5V93 - chains A and S of the 52 polymer chains in the assembly; structure by electron microscopy, 4.00 A resolution.

# Chain A
Molecule: 23S rRNA
From: Mycobacterium tuberculosis
Sequence (3138 nucleotides; numbered 1 to 3138; the number before each row is that of its first residue):
     1 UUGUAAGUGU CUAAGGGCGC AUGGUGGAUG CCUUGGCAUC GAGAGCCGAU GAAGGACGUG
    61 GGAGGCUGCG AUAUGCCUCG GGGAGCUGUC AACCGAGCGU GGAUCCGAGG AUUUCCGAAU
   121 GGGGAAACCC AGCACGAGUG AUGUCGUGCU ACCCGCAUCU GAAUAUAUAG GGUGCGGGAG
   181 GGAACGCGGG GAAGUGAAAC AUCUCAGUAC CCGUAGGAGG AGAAAACAAU UGUGAUUCCG
   241 CAAGUAGUGG CGAGCGAACG CGGAACAGGC UAAACCGCAC GCAUGGGUAA CCGGGUAGGG
   301 GUUGUGUGUG CGGGGUUGUG GGAGGAUAUG UCUCAGCGCU ACCCGGCUGA GAGGCAGUCA
   361 GAAAGUGUCG UGGUUAGCGG AAGUGGCCUG GGAUGGUCUG CCGUAGACGG UGAGAGCCCG
   421 GUACGCGAAA ACCCGGCACC UGCCUAGUAU CAAUUCCCGA GUAGCAGCGG GCCCGUGGAA
   481 UCCGCUGUGA AUCCGCCGGG ACCACCCGGU AAGCCUAAAU ACUCCUCGAU GACCGAUAGC
   541 GGAUUAGUAC CGUGAGGGAA UGGUGAAAAG UACCCCGGGA GGGGAGUGAA AGAGUACCUG
   601 AAACCGUGUG CCUACAAUCC GUCAGAGCCU CCUUUUCCUC UCCGGAGGAG GGUGGUGAUG
   661 GCGUGCCUUU UGAAGAAUGA GCCUGCGAGU CAGGGACAUG UCGCAAGGUU AACCCGUGUG
   721 GGGUAGCCGC AGCGAAAGCG AGUCUGAAUA GGGCGACCCA CACGCGCAUA CGCGCGUGUG
   781 AAUAGUGGCG UGUUCUGGAC CCGAAGCGGA GUGAUCUACC CAUGGCCAGG GUGAAGCGCG
   841 GGUAAGACCG CGUGGAGGCC CGAACCCACU UAGGUUGAAG ACUGAGGGGA UGAGCUGUGG
   901 GUAGGGGUGA AAGGCCAAUC AAACUCCGUG AUAGCUGGUU CUCCCCGAAA UGCAUUUAGG
   961 UGCAGCGUUG CGUGGUUCAC CGCGGAGGUA GAGCUACUGG AUGGCCGAUG GGCCCUACUA
  1021 GGUUACUGAC GUCAGCCAAA CUCCGAAUGC CGUGGUGUAA AGCGUGGCAG UGAGACGGCG
  1081 GGGGAUAAGC UCCGUACGUC GAAAGGGAAA CAGCCCAGAU CGCCGGCUAA GGCCCCCAAG
  1141 CGUGUGCUAA GUGGGAAAGG AUGUGCAGUC GCAAAGACAA CCAGGAGGUU GGCUUAGAAG
  1201 CAGCCACCCU UGAAAGAGUG CGUAAUAGCU CACUGGUCAA GUGAUUGUGC GCCGAUAAUG
  1261 UAGCGGGGCU CAAGCACACC GCCGAAGCCG CGGCACAUCC ACCUUGUGGU GGGUGUGGGU
  1321 AGGGGAGCGU CCCUCAUUCA GCGAAGCCAC CGGGUGACCG GUGGUGGAGG GUGGGGGAGU
  1381 GAGAAUGCAG GCAUGAGUAG CGACAAGGCA AGUGAGAACC UUGCCCGCCG AAAGACCAAG
  1441 GGUUCCUGGG CCAGGCCAGU CCGCCCAGGG UGAGUCGGGA CCUAAGGCGA GGCCGACAGG
  1501 CGUAGUCGAU GGACAACGGG UUGAUAUUCC CGUACCCGUG UGUGGGCGCC CGUGACGAAU
  1561 CAGCGGUACU AACCACCCAA AACCGGAUCG AUCACUCCCC UUCGGGGGUG UGGAGUUCUG
  1621 GGGCUGCGUG GGAACUUCGC UGGUAGUAGU CAAGCGAAGG GGUGACGCAG GAAGGUAGCC
  1681 GUACCAGUCA GUGGUAACAC UGGGGCAAGC CGGUAGGGAG AGCGAUAGGC AAAUCCGUCG
  1741 CUCACUAAUC CUGAGAGGUG ACGCAUAGCC GGUUGAGGCG AAUUCGGUGA UCCUCUGCUG
  1801 CCAAGAAAAG CCUCUAGCGA GCACACACAC GGCCCGUACC CCAAACCGAC ACAGGUGGUC
  1861 AGGUAGAGCA UACCAAGGCG UACGAGAUAA CUAUGGUUAA GGAACUCGGC AAAAUGCCCC
  1921 CGUAACUUCG GGAGAAGGGG GACCGGAAUA UCGUGAACAC CCUUGCGGUG GGAGCGGGAU
  1981 CCGGUCGCAG AAACCAGUGA GGAGCGACUG UUUACUAAAA ACACAGGUCC GUGCGAAGUC
  2041 GCAAGACGAU GUAUACGGAC UGACGCCUGC CCGGUGCUGG AAGGUUAAGA GGACCCGUUA
  2101 ACCCGCAAGG GUGAAGCGGA GAAUUUAAGC CCCAGUAAAC GGCGGUGGUA ACUAUAACCA
  2161 UCCUAAGGUA GCGAAAUUCC UUGUCGGGUA AGUUCCGACC UGCACGAAUG GCGUAACGAC
  2221 UUCUCAACUG UCUCAACCAU AGACUCGGCG AAAUUGCACU ACGAGUAAAG AUGCUCGUUA
  2281 CGCGCGGCAG GACGAAAAGA CCCCGGGACC UUCACUACAA CUUGGUAUUG AUGUUCGGUA
  2341 CGGUUUGUGU AGGAUAGGUG GGAGACUGUG AAACCUCGAC GCCAGUUGGG GCGGAGUCGU
  2401 UGUUGAAAUA CCACUCUGAU CGUAUUGGGC AUCUAACCUC GAACCCUGAA UCGGGUUUAG
  2461 GGACAGUGCC UGGCGGGUAG UUUAACUGGG GCGGUUGCCU CCUAAAAUGU AACGGAGGCG
  2521 CCCAAAGGUU CCCUCAACCU GGACGGCAAU CAGGUGGCGA GUGUAAAUGC ACAAGGGAGC
  2581 UUGACUGCGA GACUUACAAG UCAAGCAGGG ACGAAAGUCG GGAUUAGUGA UCCGGCACCC
  2641 CCGAGUGGAA GGGGUGUCGC UCAACGGAUA AAAGGUACCC CGGGGAUAAC AGGCUGAUCU
  2701 UCCCCAAGAG UCCAUAUCGA CGGGAUGGUU UGGCACCUCG AUGUCGGCUC GUCGCAUCCU
  2761 GGGGCUGGAG CAGGUCCCAA GGGUUGGGCU GUUCGCCCAU UAAAGCGGCA CGCGAGCUGG
  2821 GUUUAGAACG UCGUGAGACA GUUCGGUCUC UAUCCGCCGC GCGCGUCAGA AACUUGAGGA
  2881 AACCUGUCCC UAGUACGAGA GGACCGGGAC GGACGAACCU CUGGUGCACC AGUUGUCCCG
  2941 CCAGGGGCAC CGCUGGAUAG CCACGUUCGG UCAGGAUAAC CGCUGAAAGC AUCUAAGCGG
  3001 GAAACCUUCU CCAAGAUCAG GUUUCUCACC CACUUGGUGG GAUAAGGCCC CCCGCAGAAC
  3061 ACGGGUUCAA UAGGUCAGAC CUGGAAGCUC AGUAAUGGGU GUAGGGAACU GGUGCUAACC
  3121 GGCCGAAAAC UUACAACA
Not modelled in the structure: 1-4, 1013-1022, 3133-3138

# Chain S
Name: 50S ribosomal protein L22
From: Mycobacterium tuberculosis
Reference sequence: A0A045H760 (A0A045H760_MYCTX); numbering as in UniProt (aligned over 1-197)
Amino-acid sequence (197 residues; row label = number of the first residue in the row):
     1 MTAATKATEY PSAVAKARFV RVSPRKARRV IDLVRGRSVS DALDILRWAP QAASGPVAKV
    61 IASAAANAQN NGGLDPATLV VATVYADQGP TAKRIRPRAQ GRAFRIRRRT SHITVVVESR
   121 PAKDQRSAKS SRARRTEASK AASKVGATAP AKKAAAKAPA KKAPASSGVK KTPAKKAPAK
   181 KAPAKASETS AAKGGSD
Not modelled in the structure: 1-8, 122-197

# Interface between chain A and chain S
Residue-residue contacts (78):
  G23(A) - Asp87(S)  base contact
  G24(A) - Asp87(S)  sugar contact
  G24(A) - Gln88(S)  hydrogen bond to the sugar
  G24(A) - His112(S)  sugar contact
  U25(A) - Arg18(S)  salt bridge to the phosphate
  U25(A) - Gln88(S)  sugar contact
  U25(A) - Gly89(S)  sugar contact
  U25(A) - Pro90(S)  phosphate contact
  U25(A) - His112(S)  sugar contact
  G26(A) - Pro90(S)  phosphate contact
  C575(A) - Ala66(S)  sugar contact
  C575(A) - Asn70(S)  hydrogen bond to the sugar
  C576(A) - Ala62(S)  hydrogen bond to the sugar
  C576(A) - Ser63(S)  hydrogen bond to the base
  C576(A) - Ala66(S)  sugar contact
  G578(A) - Lys59(S)  hydrogen bond to the base
  G579(A) - Lys59(S)  hydrogen bond to the base
  G581(A) - Ala17(S)  sugar contact
  G581(A) - Arg18(S)  hydrogen bond to the sugar
  G581(A) - Ser63(S)  base contact
  G582(A) - Lys16(S)  hydrogen bond to the sugar
  G582(A) - Arg18(S)  phosphate contact
  G582(A) - Asn67(S)  base contact
  G583(A) - Val14(S)  sugar contact
  G583(A) - Lys16(S)  phosphate contact
  G583(A) - Asn67(S)  hydrogen bond to the sugar
  G583(A) - Asn71(S)  hydrogen bond to the sugar
  G584(A) - Asn71(S)  hydrogen bond to the sugar
  A596(A) - Phe19(S)  base contact
  G606(A) - Arg28(S)  salt bridge to the phosphate
  U607(A) - Arg28(S)  salt bridge to the phosphate
  U607(A) - Arg35(S)  hydrogen bond to the phosphate
  U607(A) - Thr83(S)  hydrogen bond to the sugar
  U607(A) - Tyr85(S)  sugar contact
  U876(A) - Ala99(S)  phosphate contact
  G877(A) - Arg98(S)  salt bridge to the phosphate
  G877(A) - Ala99(S)  hydrogen bond to the phosphate
  G877(A) - Gln100(S)  base contact
  G880(A) - Gln100(S)  hydrogen bond to the phosphate
  G880(A) - Gly101(S)  hydrogen bond to the base
  G1391(A) - Lys93(S)  salt bridge to the phosphate
  C1392(A) - Thr91(S)  phosphate contact
  A1393(A) - Arg107(S)  salt bridge to the phosphate
  A1393(A) - Arg109(S)  salt bridge to the phosphate
  A1396(A) - Arg25(S)  hydrogen bond to the phosphate
  G1397(A) - Ser23(S)  hydrogen bond to the base
  G1397(A) - Arg25(S)  salt bridge to the phosphate
  C1452(A) - Arg21(S)  salt bridge to the phosphate
  A1453(A) - Arg21(S)  salt bridge to the phosphate
  A1453(A) - Arg94(S)  hydrogen bond to the sugar
  G1454(A) - Arg108(S)  salt bridge to the phosphate
  G1455(A) - Arg108(S)  salt bridge to the phosphate
  C1456(A) - Arg96(S)  hydrogen bond to the base
  A1458(A) - Arg21(S)  phosphate contact
  G1459(A) - Arg21(S)  salt bridge to the phosphate
  A1849(A) - Pro97(S)  base contact
  A1849(A) - Arg98(S)  hydrogen bond to the base
  A1849(A) - Gly101(S)  base contact
  A1849(A) - Arg102(S)  hydrogen bond to the base
  A1849(A) - Ala103(S)  base contact
  C1850(A) - Pro97(S)  base contact
  G2247(A) - Arg29(S)  salt bridge to the phosphate
  G2247(A) - Pro50(S)  sugar contact
  G2247(A) - Gln51(S)  hydrogen bond to the phosphate
  G2248(A) - Arg29(S)  salt bridge to the phosphate
  G2248(A) - Gln51(S)  phosphate contact
  C2249(A) - Lys26(S)  salt bridge to the phosphate
  G2250(A) - Lys26(S)  base contact
  G2250(A) - Ile106(S)  sugar contact
  G2250(A) - Arg107(S)  sugar contact
  G2250(A) - Arg108(S)  phosphate contact
  A2251(A) - Arg98(S)  hydrogen bond to the base
  A2251(A) - Phe104(S)  sugar contact
  A2251(A) - Arg105(S)  hydrogen bond to the sugar
  A2251(A) - Ile106(S)  sugar contact
  A2251(A) - Arg107(S)  salt bridge to the phosphate
  A2252(A) - Phe104(S)  sugar contact
  U2851(A) - Arg98(S)  base contact
Interface residues without a listed pair, chain A (45 interface residues in all): G577, A580, C605, G608, A879, G1400
Interface residues without a listed pair, chain S (49 interface residues in all): Ala15, Ala52, Val84, Ala86

# In short
Chain A and chain S form an interface of 45 and 49 residues respectively, with 25 hydrogen bonds and 17 salt
bridges. Polar pairs include C576(A)-Ser63(S), G578(A)-Lys59(S) and G579(A)-Lys59(S).
Here chain A is 23S rRNA and chain S is 50S ribosomal protein L22, both from Mycobacterium tuberculosis. Entry
5V93 (Cryo-EM structure of the 70S ribosome from Mycobacterium tuberculosis bound with Capreomycin) was
determined by electron microscopy together with 5V7Q from the same study.
